4QZ5 - chains T and U of the 28 polymer chains in the assembly; structure by X-ray diffraction, 2.80 A resolution.

[Chain T]
Protein: Probable proteasome subunit alpha type-7
From: Saccharomyces cerevisiae
Notes: EC 3.4.25.1
UniProt: P21242 (PSA7_YEAST); residues -3 to 284 here correspond to UniProt positions 1-288 (UniProt number = residue number + 4)
Chain sequence (288 residues; each row starts with the number of its first residue; numbers below 1 keep their minus sign (Met-3 is residue -3)):
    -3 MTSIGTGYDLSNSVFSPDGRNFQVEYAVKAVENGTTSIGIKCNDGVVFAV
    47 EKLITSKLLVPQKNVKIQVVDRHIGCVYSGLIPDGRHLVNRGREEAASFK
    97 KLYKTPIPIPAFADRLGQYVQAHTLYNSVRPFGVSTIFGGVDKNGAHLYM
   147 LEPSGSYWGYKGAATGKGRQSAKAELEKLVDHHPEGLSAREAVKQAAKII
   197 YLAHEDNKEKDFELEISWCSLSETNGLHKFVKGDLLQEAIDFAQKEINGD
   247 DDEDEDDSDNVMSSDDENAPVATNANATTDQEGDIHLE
Disordered / not traced: -3 to 1, 245-284

[Chain U]
Protein: Proteasome subunit alpha type-1
From: Saccharomyces cerevisiae
Notes: EC 3.4.25.1
UniProt: P21243 (PSA1_YEAST); residues -8 to 243 here correspond to UniProt positions 1-252 (UniProt number = residue number + 9)
Chain sequence (252 residues; each row starts with the number of its first residue; numbers below 1 keep their minus sign (Met-8 is residue -8)):
    -8 MSGAAAASAAGYDRHITIFSPEGRLYQVEYAFKATNQTNINSLAVRGKDC
    42 TVVISQKKVPDKLLDPTTVSYIFCISRTIGMVVNGPIPDARNAALRAKAE
    92 AAEFRYKYGYDMPCDVLAKRMANLSQIYTQRAYMRPLGVILTFVSVDEEL
   142 GPSIYKTDPAGYYVGYKATATGPKQQEITTNLENHFKKSKIDHINEESWE
   192 KVVEFAITHMIDALGTEFSKNDLEVGVATKDKFFTLSAENIEERLVAIAE
   242 QD
Disordered / not traced: -8 to 1, 243

[How chain T and chain U interact]
Residue-residue contacts (62):
  Thr2(T) with His6(U)
  Gly3(T) with His6(U)
  Tyr4(T) with Arg5(U); His6(U); Tyr21(U)
  Ser9(T) with Arg126(U)
  Val10(T) with His6(U); Gln18(U)
  Phe11(T) with Gln18(U), hydrogen bond (backbone-side chain); Tyr21(U); Ala22(U), hydrophobic; Ala25(U), hydrophobic; Arg126(U); Pro127(U); Gly129(U)
  Ser12(T) with Tyr21(U)
  Pro13(T) with Tyr21(U), hydrophobic; Lys24(U), hydrogen bond (backbone-side chain)
  Asp14(T) with Lys24(U)
  Gly15(T) with Tyr21(U); Ala25(U)
  Lys37(T) with Asp56(U), salt bridge
  Asp110(T) with Arg82(U)
  Gln114(T) with Arg82(U), hydrogen bond (side chain-backbone); Asn83(U); Leu86(U)
  Gln117(T) with Pro79(U); Asp80(U); Asn83(U), hydrogen bond; Arg126(U)
  Thr120(T) with Arg126(U), hydrogen bond (backbone-side chain)
  Leu121(T) with Tyr124(U); Arg126(U); Leu128(U), hydrophobic
  Tyr122(T) with Tyr124(U); Met125(U), hydrophobic
  Ser150(T) with Pro79(U)
  Gly151(T) with Pro79(U)
  Ser152(T) with Ile78(U); Pro79(U)
  Tyr153(T) with Arg82(U), hydrogen bond (backbone-side chain)
  Trp154(T) with Leu55(U), hydrophobic; Thr59(U); Val60(U), hydrophobic; Ser61(U); Tyr62(U); Ile78(U), hydrophobic; Arg82(U)
  Gly155(T) with Leu55(U); Asp56(U), hydrogen bond (backbone-backbone); Thr59(U), hydrogen bond (backbone-side chain)
  Tyr156(T) with Leu54(U); Leu55(U); Asp56(U)
  Lys157(T) with Leu54(U), hydrogen bond (backbone-backbone); Leu55(U)
  Gly158(T) with Leu54(U)
  Lys169(T) with Leu54(U)
  Leu172(T) with Leu54(U), hydrophobic
  Glu173(T) with Lys53(U), salt bridge; Leu54(U)
  Asp177(T) with Lys53(U), salt bridge
Also at the interface, not in a pair above, chain T (32 interface residues in all): Tyr145, Val176
Also at the interface, not in a pair above, chain U (29 interface residues in all): Asp52, Pro57

[In short]
32 residues of chain T and 29 residues of chain U are in contact; the contacts include 9 hydrogen bonds and 3
salt bridges. Polar contacts include Lys37(T)-Asp56(U), Glu173(T)-Lys53(U) and Asp177(T)-Lys53(U).
Here chain T is Probable proteasome subunit alpha type-7 and chain U is Proteasome subunit alpha type-1, both
from Saccharomyces cerevisiae. Entry 4QZ5 (yCP beta5-A49T-mutant in complex with ONX 0914) was determined by
X-ray diffraction (same publication as 4QUX, 4QUY, 4QV0, 4QV1, 4QV3, 4QV4 and 42 further entries).
